PDB entry 7V7W | X-ray diffraction, 2.51 A resolution | chains A and B

# Chain A
Name: Aryl hydrocarbon receptor nuclear translocator
From: Mus musculus
Notes: fragment: Hydrocarbon receptor nuclear translocator ARNT
UniProt: P53762 (ARNT_MOUSE); residue numbers follow UniProt; this construct covers 82-231, 257-464
Sequence (359 residues; numbered 81 to 464; 25 numbers in that range are skipped by the numbering (no residue carries them; nothing is unmodelled there); the number before each row is that of its first residue):
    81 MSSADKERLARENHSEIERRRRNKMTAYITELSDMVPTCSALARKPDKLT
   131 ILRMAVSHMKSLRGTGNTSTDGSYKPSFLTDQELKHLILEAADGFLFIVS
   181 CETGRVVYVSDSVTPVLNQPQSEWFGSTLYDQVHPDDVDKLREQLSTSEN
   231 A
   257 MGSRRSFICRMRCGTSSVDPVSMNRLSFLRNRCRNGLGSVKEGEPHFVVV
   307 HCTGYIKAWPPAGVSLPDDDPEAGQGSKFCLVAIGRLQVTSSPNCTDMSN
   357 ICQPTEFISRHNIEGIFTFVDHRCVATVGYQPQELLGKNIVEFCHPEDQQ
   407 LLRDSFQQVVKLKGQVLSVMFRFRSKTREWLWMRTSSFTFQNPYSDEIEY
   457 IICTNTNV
Disordered / not traced: 81-98, 119-125, 143-155, 274-299, 317-332
Differences from the reference sequence: initiating methionine (81)
Curated features (UniProtKB/Swiss-Prot):
  - region: Leu167 to Ala171 (Mediates the transcription activity and dimerization of the AHR:ARNT complex)
  - mutagenesis: His94 (H94A: Reduces DNA binding), Glu98 (E98A: Reduces DNA binding), Arg102 (R102E: Reduces DNA binding. Decreases transcription factor activity), Leu112 (L112D: Interferes with transcription factor activity; L112E: Impairs heterodimer formation with EPAS1. Impairs heterodimer formation with HIF1A ...), Leu132 (L132E: Impairs heterodimer formation with EPAS1. Impairs heterodimer formation with HIF1A. Significantly destabilizes ARNT?s heterodimeric interactions with both NPAS1 and NPAS3 ...), Val136 (V136D: Impairs heterodimer formation with EPAS1. Impairs heterodimer formation with HIF1A. Significantly destabilizes ARNT?s heterodimeric interactions with both NPAS1 and NPAS3 ...), Met139 (M139D: Interferes with transcription factor activity), Leu164 (L164D: Does not affect transcription factor activity), Leu167 (L167E: Highly reduces transcription activity. Impairs interaction with AHR. Impairs heterodimer formation with EPAS1. Impairs heterodimer formation with HIF1A ...), Ile168 (I168D: Highly reduces transcription activity. Impairs interaction with AHR. Impairs heterodimer formation with EPAS1. Impairs heterodimer formation with HIF1A ...), Ala171 (A171D: Reduces transcription activity. Markedly reduces interaction with AHR. Impairs heterodimer formation with EPAS1. Markedly decreases heterodimer formation with HIF1A ...), Ile264 (I264D: Impairs heterodimer formation with EPAS1. Markedly decreases heterodimer formation with HIF1A. Significantly destabilizes ARNT?s heterodimeric interactions with both NPAS1 and NPAS3 ...), 6 further mutagenesis entries in UniProt
From the paper describing this entry:
  - conformationally variable residues (order/disorder transition): Pro349 to Pro360 (from molecular simulation)

# Chain B
Name: Hypoxia-inducible factor 3-alpha
From: Mus musculus
Notes: fragment: Hypoxia-inducible factor 3, HIF-3
UniProt: Q0VBL6 (HIF3A_MOUSE); residues 4-358 here = UniProt positions 4-358
Sequence (364 residues; row label = number of the first residue in the row):
     3 MDQDRSNTELRKEKSRDAARSRRSQETEVLYQLAHTLPFARGVSAHLDKA
    53 SIMRLTISYLRMHRLCAAGEWNQVEKGGEPLDACYLKALEGFVMVLTAEG
   103 DMAYLSENVSKHLGLSQLELIGHSIFDFIHPCDQEELQDALTPRPNLSKK
   153 KLEAPTERHFSLRMKSTLTSRGRTLNLKAATWKVLHCSGHMRAYKPPAQT
   203 SPAGSPRSEPPLQCLVLICEAIPHPASLEPPLGRGAFLSRHSLDMKFTYC
   253 DERIAEVAGYSPDDLIGCSAYEYIHALDSDAVSRSIHTLLSKGQAVTGQY
   303 RFLARTGGYLWTQTQATVVSGGRGPQSESIICVHFLISRVEETGVVLSLE
   353 QTEQHTLEHHHHHH
Disordered / not traced: 3-18, 74-81, 145-153, 197-214, 228-237, 323-328, 358-366
Differences from the reference sequence: initiating methionine (3); expression tag (359-366)
Residues lining bound ligands: (Z)-N-(2-hydroxyethyl)octadec-9-enamide (5YM): Phe239, Ser241, His243, Met247, Phe249, Ile256, Val259, Ala272, Ile276, Val284, Ser287, Ile288, Thr299, Tyr302, Phe304, Thr316, Ala318, Cys334, His336, Phe337, Leu338
Curated features (UniProtKB/Swiss-Prot):
  - region: Gln75 to Leu98 (Nuclear localization signal (isoform 2))
From the paper describing this entry:
  - binding site for (Z)-N-(2-hydroxyethyl)octadec-9-enamide: Phe239, His243, Met247, Phe249, Ile276, Val284, Ile288, Tyr302, Phe304, Ala318, His336, Leu338
  - conformationally variable residues (loop rearrangement, side-chain flip): Gly237, Phe239, Leu338
  - mutagenesis - G237W: decreased binding to (Z)-N-(2-hydroxyethyl)octadec-9-enamide
  - mutagenesis - G237W: decreased stability in response to (Z)-N-(2-hydroxyethyl)octadec-9-enamide

# Chain A / chain B interface
Contacting residue pairs (162; chain A residue first):
  Arg101(A) with Lys51(B)
  Arg102(A) with Arg25(B)
  Met105(A) with Lys51(B); Met55(B), hydrophobic
  Tyr108(A) with Ala52(B); Met55(B); Arg56(B); Ile59(B)
  Ile109(A) with Met55(B), hydrophobic
  Glu111(A) with Ile59(B); Arg63(B), salt bridge
  Leu112(A) with Met55(B), hydrophobic; Ile59(B), hydrophobic; Leu62(B), hydrophobic
  Met115(A) with Arg63(B)
  Asp127(A) with Arg24(B), salt bridge
  Lys128(A) with Arg25(B); Glu28(B), salt bridge
  Leu129(A) with Arg24(B); Gln27(B); Glu28(B)
  Leu132(A) with Glu28(B); Val31(B), hydrophobic; Leu32(B), hydrophobic
  Arg133(A) with Val31(B)
  Ala135(A) with Leu35(B), hydrophobic
  Val136(A) with Val31(B); Gln34(B); Leu35(B)
  His138(A) with Leu62(B)
  Met139(A) with Leu35(B), hydrophobic; Thr38(B); Tyr61(B), hydrophobic; Leu62(B), hydrophobic
  Lys140(A) with Gln34(B)
  Leu142(A) with Tyr61(B); His65(B)
  Pro156(A) with Pro40(B)
  Ser157(A) with Pro40(B)
  Phe158(A) with Pro40(B), hydrophobic; Phe41(B), hydrophobic; Ser60(B); Tyr61(B), hydrophobic; Met64(B), hydrophobic; Tyr106(B), hydrophobic
  Leu159(A) with Met64(B), hydrophobic; Cys68(B), hydrophobic; Tyr106(B), hydrophobic
  Asp161(A) with Asp84(B); Ala85(B)
  Gln162(A) with Trp73(B); Asp84(B)
  Glu163(A) with Cys68(B); Trp73(B)
  Leu164(A) with Leu88(B), hydrophobic; Val95(B), hydrophobic; Tyr106(B)
  Lys165(A) with Asp84(B), salt bridge; Tyr87(B)
  His166(A) with Trp73(B)
  Leu167(A) with Val97(B), hydrophobic; Tyr106(B), hydrophobic; Val218(B), hydrophobic
  Ile168(A) with Tyr87(B), hydrophobic; Leu88(B); Leu91(B), hydrophobic
  Leu169(A) with Tyr87(B), hydrophobic
  Glu170(A) with His192(B); Arg194(B), hydrogen bond (backbone-side chain)
  Ala171(A) with Gly191(B); His192(B); Val218(B); Ile220(B), hydrophobic
  Asp173(A) with His192(B), salt bridge
  Leu176(A) with Tyr87(B)
  Ile178(A) with Leu83(B), hydrophobic
  Tyr188(A) with Leu83(B), hydrophobic
  Ser190(A) with Tyr87(B)
  Asp216(A) with Arg341(B), salt bridge
  Asp217(A) with Ile339(B)
  Lys220(A) with Leu338(B), hydrogen bond (side chain-backbone)
  Arg260(A) with Lys89(B), hydrogen bond (side chain-backbone); Ala90(B), hydrogen bond (side chain-backbone); Leu91(B), hydrogen bond (side chain-backbone)
  Ser262(A) with Glu92(B), hydrogen bond
  Ile264(A) with Gln315(B); Phe337(B), hydrophobic
  Arg266(A) with Ile339(B), hydrogen bond (side chain-backbone); Ser340(B)
  Val305(A) with Gln301(B); Ile339(B), hydrophobic
  His307(A) with Gln315(B), hydrogen bond
  Thr309(A) with Ala90(B), hydrogen bond (side chain-backbone); Glu92(B)
  Gly310(A) with Ala90(B)
  Tyr311(A) with Cys86(B); Lys89(B)
  Val338(A) with Cys86(B), hydrophobic
  Ile340(A) with Ala90(B), hydrophobic; Leu91(B), hydrophobic
  Arg342(A) with Ser190(B), hydrogen bond; Ile220(B); Glu222(B), salt bridge
  Gln344(A) with Glu159(B); His161(B), hydrogen bond (backbone-side chain)
  Val345(A) with His161(B), hydrogen bond (backbone-side chain); His188(B), hydrogen bond (backbone-side chain); Ser190(B)
  Thr346(A) with His161(B); His188(B); Thr299(B); Gly300(B); Gln315(B), hydrogen bond
  Ser347(A) with Glu155(B), hydrogen bond; His161(B)
  Ser348(A) with Leu154(B)
  Pro349(A) with Leu154(B); Gln301(B); Trp313(B), hydrophobic
  Asn350(A) with Leu154(B); Leu279(B); Arg303(B), hydrogen bond (backbone-side chain)
  Cys351(A) with Arg303(B), hydrogen bond (backbone-side chain)
  Thr352(A) with Leu279(B)
  Asp353(A) with Leu279(B)
  Ile364(A) with Ala278(B), hydrophobic; Leu279(B), hydrophobic
  Arg366(A) with Glu274(B), hydrogen bond (side chain-backbone); Ile276(B), hydrogen bond (side chain-backbone); His277(B); Ala278(B)
  Thr374(A) with Ser350(B); Leu351(B), hydrogen bond (backbone-backbone)
  Phe375(A) with His277(B); Ala278(B), hydrophobic; Leu349(B)
  Val376(A) with Leu349(B), hydrogen bond (backbone-backbone)
  His378(A) with Val347(B)
  Pro388(A) with Val348(B)
  Gln389(A) with Val348(B); Thr354(B)
  Leu392(A) with Leu349(B); Ser350(B); Leu351(B)
  Gly393(A) with Leu351(B)
  Phe446(A) with Tyr273(B), hydrophobic; Ser281(B); Ser285(B)
  Asn448(A) with Asp246(B), hydrogen bond (side chain-backbone); Tyr273(B)
  Pro449(A) with Tyr273(B); Ile288(B), hydrophobic; His289(B); Leu292(B)
  Tyr450(A) with Leu245(B); Asp246(B); Leu292(B), hydrophobic
  Glu455(A) with Ser271(B), hydrogen bond; Tyr273(B)
  Tyr456(A) with Tyr273(B), hydrogen bond (side chain-backbone); Glu274(B)
  Ile458(A) with Ser281(B)
Interface residues without a listed pair, chain A (88 interface residues in all): Ala172, Gly258, Ala339, Ile372, Phe373, Asp377, Arg379
Interface residues without a listed pair, chain B (88 interface residues in all): Leu57, Thr58, Arg66, Gln119, Ile123, Leu219, Asp280, Leu305
Interface features reported in the paper:
  - interface residues, chain B: Arg303(B) (from molecular simulation)

# Overview
The chain A/chain B interface involves 88 residues from each chain, with 24 hydrogen bonds and 7 salt bridges.
Polar contacts include Glu111(A)-Arg63(B), Asp127(A)-Arg24(B) and Lys128(A)-Glu28(B). Bound to chain B:
(Z)-N-(2-hydroxyethyl)octadec-9-enamide. The paper reports a binding site for
(Z)-N-(2-hydroxyethyl)octadec-9-enamide at Phe239(B), His243(B) and Met247(B) among others; G237W of chain B
reduces binding to (Z)-N-(2-hydroxyethyl)octadec-9-enamide.
Chain A is Aryl hydrocarbon receptor nuclear translocator and chain B is Hypoxia-inducible factor 3-alpha,
both from Mus musculus; the structure, Crystal Structure of the Heterodimeric HIF-3a:ARNT Complex with
oleoylethanolamide (OEA), was determined by X-ray diffraction together with 7V7L from the same study.
